PDB entry 8BA9 | electron microscopy, 3.70 A resolution | chains G and N of the 21 polymer chains in the assembly

Chain G (and N):
Name: 60 kDa chaperonin
Organism: Escherichia coli K-12
Notes: chain N of this document is another copy of the same molecule, construct and numbering; everything in this record applies to it too
Reference sequence: P0A6F5 (CH60_ECOLI); numbering as in UniProt (aligned over 2-525)
Sequence (524 residues; row label = number of the first residue in the row):
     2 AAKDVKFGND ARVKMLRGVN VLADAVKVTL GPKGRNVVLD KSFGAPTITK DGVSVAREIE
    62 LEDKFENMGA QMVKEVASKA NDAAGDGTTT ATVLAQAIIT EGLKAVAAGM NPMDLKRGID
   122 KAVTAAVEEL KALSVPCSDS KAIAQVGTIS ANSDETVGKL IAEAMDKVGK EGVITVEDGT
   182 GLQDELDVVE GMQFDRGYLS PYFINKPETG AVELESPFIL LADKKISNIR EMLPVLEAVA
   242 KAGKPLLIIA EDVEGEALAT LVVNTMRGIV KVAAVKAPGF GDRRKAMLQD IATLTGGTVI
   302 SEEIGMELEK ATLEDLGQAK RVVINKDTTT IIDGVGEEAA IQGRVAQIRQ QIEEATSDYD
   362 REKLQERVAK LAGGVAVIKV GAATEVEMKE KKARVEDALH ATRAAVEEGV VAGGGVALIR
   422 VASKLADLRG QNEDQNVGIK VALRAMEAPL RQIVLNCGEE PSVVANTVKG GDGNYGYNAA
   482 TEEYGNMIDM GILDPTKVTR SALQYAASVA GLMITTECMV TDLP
Metal / ion sites: Mg2+: Asp87 (together with ADP)
Ligand contacts:
  - ADP: Thr30, Leu31, Gly32, Pro33, Lys51, Asp87, Gly88, Thr89, Thr90, Thr91, Ile150, Gly414, Gly415, Gly416, Ile454, Tyr478, Asn479, Ala480, Ala481, Ile493, Asp495
  - aluminium fluoride (AF3): Lys51, Asp52, Gly53, Asp87, Gly88, Thr89, Thr90, Asp398

How chain G and chain N interact:
Contacting residue pairs (7; chain G residue first):
  Lys105(G) - Ala109(N)
  Lys105(G) - Gly110(N)
  Lys105(G) - Met111(N)
  Ala108(G) - Ala109(N)  hydrophobic
  Ala109(G) - Glu434(N)
  Ala109(G) - Val438(N)  hydrophobic
  Met111(G) - Glu434(N)

Overview:
The interface between chain G and chain N involves 4 residues on one side and 5 on the other. Bound to chain
G: ADP and aluminium fluoride.
Both chains are 60 kDa chaperonin (Escherichia coli K-12). Entry 8BA9 (CryoEM structure of
GroEL-GroES-ADP.AlF3-Rubisco) was determined by electron microscopy, deposited together with 8BA8 and 8BA7.
